Entry 8FDM (X-ray diffraction, 1.91 A resolution); this record covers chains A and B of the 4 polymer chains in the assembly.

Chain A:
Molecule: Hemoglobin subunit alpha
Organism: Homo sapiens
Notes: fragment: Shr_HID2
Reference sequence: P69905 (HBA_HUMAN); residues 1-141 here correspond to UniProt positions 2-142 (UniProt number = residue number + 1)
Sequence (141 residues; row label = number of the first residue in the row):
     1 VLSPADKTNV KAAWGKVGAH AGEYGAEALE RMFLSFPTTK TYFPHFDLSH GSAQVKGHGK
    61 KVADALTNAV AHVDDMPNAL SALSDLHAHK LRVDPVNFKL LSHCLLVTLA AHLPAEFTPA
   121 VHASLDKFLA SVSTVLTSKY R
Unresolved in the structure: 140-141
Metal / ion sites: heme Fe near His87 (its only coordinating residue here)
Residues lining bound ligands:
  - heme (HEM): Met32, Thr39, Tyr42, Phe43, His45, Phe46, His58, Lys61, Val62, Ala65, Leu66, Leu83, Leu86, His87, Leu91, Val93, Asn97, Phe98, Leu101, Leu105, Val132, Leu136
  - toluene (MBN): His87, Ala88, Val93, Asp94, Pro95, Phe98, Thr137, Lys139
Swiss-Prot annotation at these positions:
  - binding site (O2): His58
  - binding site (heme b): His87
  - site: Thr8, Asn9 (Microbial infection: Cleavage), Lys11 (Not glycated), Ala13, Trp14 (Microbial infection: Cleavage), Tyr24, Gly25 (Microbial infection: Cleavage), Leu29, Glu30 (Microbial infection: Cleavage), His45, Phe46 (Microbial infection: Cleavage), Asp47, Leu48 (Microbial infection: Cleavage), Ser52, Ala53 (Microbial infection: Cleavage), Val55, Lys56 (Microbial infection: Cleavage), Lys56 (Not glycated), Gly59, Lys60 (Microbial infection: Cleavage), Lys60 (Not glycated), Lys90 (Not glycated), Leu91, Arg92 (Microbial infection: Cleavage), Lys99 (Not glycated), Leu106, Val107 (Microbial infection: Cleavage), Thr108, Leu109 (Microbial infection: Cleavage), Val121, His122 (Microbial infection: Cleavage), Ser133, Thr134 (Microbial infection: Cleavage)
  - modified residue: Ser3 (Phosphoserine), Lys7 (N6-succinyllysine), Thr8 (Phosphothreonine), Lys11 (N6-succinyllysine), Lys16 (N6-acetyllysine), Tyr24 (Phosphotyrosine), Ser35 (Phosphoserine), Lys40 (N6-succinyllysine), Ser49 (Phosphoserine), Ser102 (Phosphoserine), Thr108 (Phosphothreonine), Ser124 (Phosphoserine), Ser131 (Phosphoserine), Thr134 (Phosphothreonine), Thr137 (Phosphothreonine), Ser138 (Phosphoserine)
  - glycosylation (N-linked (Glc) (glycation) lysine): Lys7, Lys16, Lys40, Lys61

Chain B:
Molecule: Hemoglobin subunit beta
Organism: Homo sapiens
Notes: fragment: Hb_alpha
Reference sequence: P68871 (HBB_HUMAN); residues 1-146 here correspond to UniProt positions 2-147 (UniProt number = residue number + 1)
Sequence (146 residues; each row starts with the number of its first residue):
     1 VHLTPEEKSA VTALWGKVNV DEVGGEALGR LLVVYPWTQR FFESFGDLST PDAVMGNPKV
    61 KAHGKKVLGA FSDGLAHLDN LKGTFATLSE LHCDKLHVDP ENFRLLGNVL VCVLAHHFGK
   121 EFTPPVQAAY QKVVAGVANA LAHKYH
Metal / ion sites: heme Fe: His92 (together with nitrosomethane)
Residues lining bound ligands:
  - heme (HEM): Leu31, Thr38, Phe41, Phe42, His63, Lys66, Val67, Ala70, Phe71, Phe85, Leu88, Leu91, His92, Leu96, Val98, Asn102, Phe103, Leu106, Val137, Leu141
  - nitrosomethane (NSM): Leu28, Phe42, His63, Val67, His92, Leu106
Swiss-Prot annotation at these positions:
  - binding site ((2R)-2,3-bisphosphoglycerate): Val1, His2, Lys82, His143
  - binding site (heme b): His63, His92
  - site: Glu7, Lys8 (Microbial infection: Cleavage), Gly25, Glu26 (Microbial infection: Cleavage), Gly29, Arg30 (Microbial infection: Cleavage), Tyr35, Pro36 (Microbial infection: Cleavage), Trp37, Thr38 (Microbial infection: Cleavage), Phe45, Gly46 (Microbial infection: Cleavage), Asp52, Ala53 (Microbial infection: Cleavage), Gly56, Asn57 (Microbial infection: Cleavage), Lys59 (Not glycated), Phe71, Ser72 (Microbial infection: Cleavage), Gly74, Leu75 (Microbial infection: Cleavage), Lys82 (Not glycated), Thr84, Phe85 (Microbial infection: Cleavage), His92, Cys93 (Microbial infection: Cleavage), Lys95 (Not glycated), Arg104, Leu105 (Microbial infection: Cleavage), Leu110, Val111 (Microbial infection: Cleavage), Gly119, Lys120 (Microbial infection: Cleavage), Phe122, Thr123 (Microbial infection: Cleavage), Ala128, Ala129 (Microbial infection: Cleavage) and 2 more in UniProt
  - modified residue: Val1 (N-acetylvaline), Ser9 (Phosphoserine), Thr12 (Phosphothreonine), Ser44 (Phosphoserine), Thr50 (Phosphothreonine), Lys59 (N6-acetyllysine), Lys82 (N6-acetyllysine), Thr87 (Phosphothreonine), Cys93 (S-nitrosocysteine), Lys144 (N6-acetyllysine)
  - glycosylation: Val1 (N-linked (Glc) (glycation) valine), Lys8 (N-linked (Glc) (glycation) lysine), Lys17 (N-linked (Glc) (glycation) lysine), Lys66 (N-linked (Glc) (glycation) lysine), Lys120 (N-linked (Glc) (glycation) lysine), Lys144 (N-linked (Glc) (glycation) lysine)

Chain A / chain B interface:
Pairs across the interface (38):
  Glu30(A) with Pro124(B)
  Arg31(A) with Phe122(B), hydrogen bond (side chain-backbone); Thr123(B), hydrogen bond (side chain-backbone); Pro124(B); Gln127(B), hydrogen bond
  Leu34(A) with Pro124(B), hydrophobic; Pro125(B); Ala128(B)
  Ser35(A) with Gln127(B); Ala128(B), hydrogen bond (side chain-backbone); Gln131(B)
  Phe36(A) with Gln131(B)
  His103(A) with Asn108(B); Val111(B); Gln127(B); Gln131(B), hydrogen bond
  Cys104(A) with Gln127(B)
  Val107(A) with Val111(B), hydrophobic; Ala115(B); Gln127(B)
  Ala110(A) with Cys112(B); Ala115(B); His116(B)
  Ala111(A) with Ala115(B); Gly119(B); Lys120(B)
  Pro114(A) with His116(B), hydrogen bond (backbone-side chain)
  Phe117(A) with Arg30(B), hydrogen bond (backbone-side chain); His116(B)
  Thr118(A) with Arg30(B)
  Pro119(A) with Arg30(B); Val33(B); Met55(B), hydrophobic
  His122(A) with Arg30(B), hydrogen bond; Val34(B)
  Ala123(A) with Val34(B)
  Asp126(A) with Val34(B); Tyr35(B)
Interface residues without a listed pair, chain A (23 interface residues in all): Lys99, Leu100, Leu106, Leu113, Ala120, Lys127
Interface residues without a listed pair, chain B (23 interface residues in all): Glu26, Pro51, Glu101, Arg104

Overview:
The chain A/chain B interface involves 23 residues from each chain, with 8 hydrogen bonds. Polar contacts
include Arg31(A)-Phe122(B), Arg31(A)-Thr123(B) and Arg31(A)-Gln127(B). Bound to chain A: heme and toluene.
Chain B binds heme and nitrosomethane.
Chain A is Hemoglobin subunit alpha and chain B is Hemoglobin subunit beta, both from Homo sapiens; the
structure, Human Hemoglobin in Complex with Nitrosomethane, was determined by X-ray diffraction, deposited
together with 8FDJ, 8FDK, 8FDL and 8FDN.
